PDB entry 7DPG | electron microscopy, 3.40 A resolution | chains 2 and 3 of the 3 polymer chains in the assembly

== Chain 2 ==
Name: VP2
From: Coxsackievirus B1
UniProtKB: A0A2S0RQC2 (A0A2S0RQC2_9ENTO); residues 1-263 here correspond to UniProt positions 70-332 (UniProt number = residue number + 69)
Chain sequence (263 residues; numbered 1 to 263; the number before each row is that of its first residue):
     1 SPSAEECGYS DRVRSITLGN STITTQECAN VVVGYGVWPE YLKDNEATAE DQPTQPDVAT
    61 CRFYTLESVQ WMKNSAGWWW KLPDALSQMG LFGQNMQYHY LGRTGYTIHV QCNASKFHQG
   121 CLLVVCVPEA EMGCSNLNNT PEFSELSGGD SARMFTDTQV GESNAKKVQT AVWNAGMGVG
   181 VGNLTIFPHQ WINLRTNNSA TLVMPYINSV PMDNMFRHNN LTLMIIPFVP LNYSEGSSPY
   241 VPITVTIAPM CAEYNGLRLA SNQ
Unresolved in the structure: 1-13, 43-52, 257-263

== Chain 3 ==
Name: VP3
From: Coxsackievirus B1
UniProtKB: L7UV52 (L7UV52_9ENTO); residues 1-238 here correspond to UniProt positions 333-570 (UniProt number = residue number + 332)
Chain sequence (238 residues; row label = number of the first residue in the row):
     1 GLPVMTTPGS TQFLTSDDFQ SPSAMPQFDV TPEMQIPGRV NNLMEIAEVD SVVPVNNTED
    61 NVSSLKAYQI PVQSNSDNGK QVFGFPLQPG ANNVLNRTLL GEILNYYTHW SGSIKLTFMF
   121 CGSAMATGKF LLAYSPPGAG VPKNRKDAML GTHVIWDVGL QSSCVLCVPW ISQTHYRYVV
   181 EDEYTAAGYV TCWYQTNIVV PADVQSSCDI LCFVSACNDF SVRMLKDTPF IRQDTFYQ
Unresolved in the structure: 233-238

== Interface between chain 2 and chain 3 ==
Residue-residue contacts (49; chain 2 residue first):
  Tyr35(2) - Gly38(3)
  Val37(2) - Pro37(3)  hydrophobic
  Lys116(2) - Ser123(3)  hydrogen bond (backbone-side chain)
  Lys116(2) - Ala124(3)
  Phe117(2) - Ala202(3)
  Phe117(2) - Asp203(3)
  Phe117(2) - Val204(3)  hydrophobic
  Gln119(2) - Gly122(3)
  Gln119(2) - Ser123(3)  hydrogen bond (side chain-backbone)
  Gln119(2) - Gln205(3)
  Gln119(2) - Ser207(3)
  Gln119(2) - Cys208(3)
  Cys121(2) - Met119(3)  hydrophobic
  Cys121(2) - Cys121(3)  hydrophobic
  Val172(2) - Leu65(3)  hydrophobic
  Trp173(2) - Ser63(3)
  Trp173(2) - Ser64(3)
  Val181(2) - Leu65(3)  hydrophobic
  Val181(2) - Tyr68(3)
  Gly182(2) - Ser51(3)
  Gly182(2) - Val52(3)
  Gly182(2) - Tyr68(3)  hydrogen bond (backbone-side chain)
  Asn183(2) - Arg97(3)
  Asn183(2) - Thr98(3)
  Asn183(2) - Leu99(3)
  Thr185(2) - Asp50(3)  hydrogen bond (side chain-backbone)
  Thr185(2) - Ser51(3)
  Ile186(2) - Ile46(3)  hydrophobic
  Ile186(2) - Leu99(3)  hydrophobic
  Asn193(2) - Phe120(3)
  Arg195(2) - Phe120(3)
  Arg195(2) - Gly122(3)
  Arg195(2) - Ser123(3)  hydrogen bond (side chain-backbone)
  Arg195(2) - Ala124(3)
  Arg195(2) - Ala126(3)
  Arg195(2) - Val158(3)  hydrogen bond (side chain-backbone)
  Arg195(2) - Gly159(3)
  Arg195(2) - Ser162(3)
  Tyr206(2) - Pro37(3)
  Asn208(2) - Met34(3)
  Ser209(2) - Met34(3)
  Pro227(2) - Leu65(3)
  Phe228(2) - Leu65(3)  hydrophobic
  Phe228(2) - Gln69(3)  hydrogen bond (backbone-side chain)
  Val229(2) - Cys121(3)  hydrophobic
  Val229(2) - Asp209(3)
  Asn232(2) - Gln205(3)
  Tyr233(2) - Gln205(3)
  Ser234(2) - Asp203(3)
Also at the interface, not in a pair above, chain 2 (35 interface residues in all): Arg103, His118, Trp191, Thr196, Pro205, Ile207, Val210, Pro211, Ile226, Pro230, Glu235
Also at the interface, not in a pair above, chain 3 (37 interface residues in all): Ile36, Val49, Met125, Leu211, Phe213

== In short ==
Chain 2 and chain 3 form an interface of 35 and 37 residues respectively, with 7 hydrogen bonds. Polar pairs
include Lys116(2)-Ser123(3), Gln119(2)-Ser123(3) and Gly182(2)-Tyr68(3).
Here chain 2 is VP2 and chain 3 is VP3, both from Coxsackievirus B1. Entry 7DPG (Cryo-EM structure of
Coxsackievirus B1 empty particle) was determined by electron microscopy (same publication as 7DPF, 7DPZ, 7DQ1
and 7DQ4).
